8TO7 - chains A and C of the 12 polymer chains in the assembly; structure by electron microscopy, 3.39 A resolution.

Chain A (and C):
Protein: Transmembrane protein gp41
Source organism: Human immunodeficiency virus 1
Notes: chain C of this document is another copy of the same molecule, construct and numbering; everything in this record applies to it too
UniProt: Q2N0S5 (Q2N0S5_9HIV1); residues 512-664 here correspond to UniProt positions 509-661 (UniProt number = residue number - 3)
Chain sequence (153 residues; row label = number of the first residue in the row):
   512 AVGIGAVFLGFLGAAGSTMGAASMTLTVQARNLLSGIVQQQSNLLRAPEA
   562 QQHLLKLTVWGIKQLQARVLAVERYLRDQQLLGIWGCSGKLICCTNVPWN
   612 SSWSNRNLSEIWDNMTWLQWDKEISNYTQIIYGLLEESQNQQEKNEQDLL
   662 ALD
Not modelled in the structure: 546-567
Disulfides: Cys598-Cys604
Covalent attachments: N-acetylglucosamine (NAG) linked to Asn611, Asn618, Asn637
Construct notes: conflict Pro559 (Ile556 in Q2N0S5), Cys605 (Thr602 in Q2N0S5)

How chain A and chain C interact:
Pairs across the interface (23):
  Ile573(A) with Ile573(C), hydrophobic
  Leu576(A) with Leu576(C), hydrophobic
  Gln577(A) with Leu576(C)
  Val580(A) with Arg579(C)
  Glu584(A) with Arg579(C), salt bridge
  Leu587(A) with Val583(C), hydrophobic; Tyr586(C), hydrophobic
  Arg588(A) with Arg542(C); Leu545(C)
  Gln591(A) with Ala541(C), hydrogen bond (side chain-backbone); Arg542(C); Tyr586(C)
  Gly594(A) with Gly600(C)
  Ile595(A) with Arg542(C)
  Ser599(A) with Gly600(C)
  Glu647(A) with Thr538(C), hydrogen bond; Arg542(C), salt bridge
  Asn651(A) with Met535(C); Thr538(C)
  Glu654(A) with Lys601(C); Ile603(C)
  Lys655(A) with Met535(C)
  Leu661(A) with Cys605(C), hydrophobic
Interface residues without a listed pair, chain A (19 interface residues in all): Leu581, Val583, Gln658
Interface residues without a listed pair, chain C (19 interface residues in all): Leu544, Thr569, Val580, Leu587, Leu602

Summary:
Chain A and chain C each contribute 19 residues to their interface, with 2 hydrogen bonds and 2 salt bridges.
Polar pairs include Glu584(A)-Arg579(C), Glu647(A)-Arg542(C) and Gln591(A)-Ala541(C). N-acetylglucosamine is
covalently linked to Asn611(A), Asn618(A) and Asn637(A).
Both chains are Transmembrane protein gp41 (Human immunodeficiency virus 1). Entry 8TO7 (Cryo-EM structure of
HERH-b*01 Fab in complex with HIV-1 Env trimer BG505.DS SOSIP) was determined by electron microscopy (same
publication as 8TDX, 8TE7, 8TJR, 8TJS, 8TKC, 8TL2 and 5 further entries).
